PDB entry 8SAT | electron microscopy, 4.50 A resolution (low resolution: residue-level contacts below are approximate; hydrogen-bond / salt-bridge calls are withheld) | chains E and J of the 12 polymer chains in the assembly

Chain E:
Molecule: CH848.10.17 gp120
Organism: HIV-1 06TG.HT008
Reference sequence: A0A1W6IPB2 (A0A1W6IPB2_9HIV1); residues 4-469 here correspond to UniProt positions 30-495 (UniProt number = residue number + 26)
Amino-acid sequence (471 residues; numbered 1 to 471; the number before each row is that of its first residue):
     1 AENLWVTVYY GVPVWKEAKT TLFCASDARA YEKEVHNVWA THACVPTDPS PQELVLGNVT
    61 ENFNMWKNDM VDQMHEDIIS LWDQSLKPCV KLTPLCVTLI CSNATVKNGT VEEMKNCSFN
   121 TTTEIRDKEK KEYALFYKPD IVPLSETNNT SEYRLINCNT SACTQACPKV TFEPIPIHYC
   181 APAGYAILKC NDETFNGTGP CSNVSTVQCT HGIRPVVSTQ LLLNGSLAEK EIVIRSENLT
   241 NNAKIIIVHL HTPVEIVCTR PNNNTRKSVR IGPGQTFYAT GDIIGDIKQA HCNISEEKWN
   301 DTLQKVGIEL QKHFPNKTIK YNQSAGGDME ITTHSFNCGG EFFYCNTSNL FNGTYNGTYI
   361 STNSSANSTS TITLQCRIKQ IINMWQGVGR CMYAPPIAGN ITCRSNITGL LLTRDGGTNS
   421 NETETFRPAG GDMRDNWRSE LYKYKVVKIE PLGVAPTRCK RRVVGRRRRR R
Disordered / not traced: 361-370
Construct notes: expression tag (1-3, 470-471); conflict Cys163 (Val189 in A0A1W6IPB2), Cys391 (Ala417 in A0A1W6IPB2), Lys448 (Glu474 in A0A1W6IPB2), Glu450 (Gln476 in A0A1W6IPB2), Val454 (Ile480 in A0A1W6IPB2), Arg458 (Gly484 in A0A1W6IPB2), Cys459 (Ala485 in A0A1W6IPB2), Gly465 (Glu491 in A0A1W6IPB2), Arg467 (Glu493 in A0A1W6IPB2), Arg468 (Lys494 in A0A1W6IPB2)
Cystine bridges: Cys24-Cys44, Cys89-Cys167, Cys96-Cys158, Cys101-Cys117, Cys180-Cys209, Cys190-Cys201, Cys258-Cys292, Cys338-Cys403, Cys345-Cys376

Chain J:
Molecule: CH848.10.17 gp41
Organism: HIV-1 06TG.HT008
Amino-acid sequence (153 residues; each row starts with the number of its first residue):
   472 AVGIGAVFLG FLGAAGSTMG AASMTLTVQA RNLLSGIVQQ QSNLLRAPEA QQHLLKLTVW
   532 GIKQLQARVL AVERYLRDQQ LLGIWGCSGK LICCTNVPWN SSWSNRNLSE IWDNMTWLQW
   592 DKEISNYTQI IYGLLEESQN QQEKNEQDLL ALD
Disordered / not traced: 510-526
Cystine bridges: Cys558-Cys564

Interface between chain E and chain J:
Pairs across the interface - 24 pairs, chain E then chain J:
  Thr7(E) with Gln618(J)
  Tyr9(E) with Gln618(J)
  Thr457(E) with Gln618(J); Asp619(J)
  Arg458(E) with Asp619(J)
  Arg466(E) with Asp624(J)
  Arg468(E) with Asp624(J)
  Arg469(E) with Gln613(J); Asn616(J); Ala622(J)
  Arg470(E) with Lys615(J); Asn616(J); Gln618(J); Asp619(J); Leu620(J); Leu621(J); Ala622(J)
  Arg471(E) with Glu617(J); Gln618(J); Asp619(J); Leu620(J); Leu621(J); Ala622(J); Leu623(J)
Also at the interface, not in a pair above, chain E (11 interface residues in all): Cys459, Val463

Summary:
The chain E/chain J interface involves 11 residues from each chain.
Here chain E is CH848.10.17 gp120 and chain J is CH848.10.17 gp41, both from HIV-1 06TG.HT008. Entry 8SAT
(CryoEM structure of VRC01-CH848.10.17) was determined by electron microscopy together with 8SAL, 8SAN, 8SAQ,
8SAR, 8SAS, 8SAU and 9 further entries from the same study.
